Entry 8P3Z (electron microscopy, 3.46 A resolution); this record covers chains A and D of the 8 polymer chains in the assembly.

# Chain A (and D)
Name: Glutamate receptor 2
Organism: Rattus norvegicus
Notes: engineered mutation(s): F231A; chain D of this document is another copy of the same molecule, construct and numbering; everything in this record applies to it too
Reference sequence: P19491 (GRIA2_RAT), isoform P19491-2; residues -20 to 862 here correspond to UniProt positions 1-883 (UniProt number = residue number + 21)
Sequence (883 residues; numbered -20 to 862; the number before each row is that of its first residue; numbers below 1 keep their minus sign (Met-20 is residue -20)):
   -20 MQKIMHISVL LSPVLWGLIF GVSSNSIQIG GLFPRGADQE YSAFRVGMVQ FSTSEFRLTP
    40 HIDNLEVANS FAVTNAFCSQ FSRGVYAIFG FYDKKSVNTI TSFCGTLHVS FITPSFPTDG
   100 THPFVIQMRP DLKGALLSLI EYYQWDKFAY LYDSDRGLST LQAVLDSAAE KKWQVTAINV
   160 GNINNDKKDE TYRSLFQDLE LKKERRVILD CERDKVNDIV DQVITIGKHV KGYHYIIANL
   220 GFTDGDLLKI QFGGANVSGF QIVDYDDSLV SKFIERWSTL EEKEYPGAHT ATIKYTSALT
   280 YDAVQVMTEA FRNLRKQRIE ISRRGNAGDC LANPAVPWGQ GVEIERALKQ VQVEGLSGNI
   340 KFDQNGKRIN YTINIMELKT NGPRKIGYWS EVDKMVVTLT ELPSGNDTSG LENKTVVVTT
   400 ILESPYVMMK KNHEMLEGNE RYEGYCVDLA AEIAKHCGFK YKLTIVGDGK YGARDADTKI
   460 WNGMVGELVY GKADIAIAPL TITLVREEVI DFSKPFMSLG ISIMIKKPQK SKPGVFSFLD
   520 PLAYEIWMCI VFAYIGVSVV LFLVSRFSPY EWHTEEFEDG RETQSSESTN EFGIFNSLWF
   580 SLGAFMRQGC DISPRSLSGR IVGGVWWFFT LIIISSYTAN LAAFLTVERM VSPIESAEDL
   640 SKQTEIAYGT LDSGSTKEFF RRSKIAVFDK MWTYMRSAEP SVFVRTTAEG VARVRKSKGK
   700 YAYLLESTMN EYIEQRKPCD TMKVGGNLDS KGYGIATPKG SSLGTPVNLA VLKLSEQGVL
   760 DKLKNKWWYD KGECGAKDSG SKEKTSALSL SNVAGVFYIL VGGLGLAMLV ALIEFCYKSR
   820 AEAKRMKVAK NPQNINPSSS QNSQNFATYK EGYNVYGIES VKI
Disordered / not traced: -20 to 392, 507-510, 552-568, 630-632, 774-784, 824-862 (chain D: -20 to 392, 507-510, 552-568, 628-634, 774-783, 824-862)
Construct notes: conflict Arg586 (Gln607 in P19491), Ser754 (Asn775 in P19491), Val758 (Leu779 in P19491)
UniProt features mapped onto this chain:
  - region: Ala846 to Gly856 (Required for interaction with IQSEC1)
  - binding site (L-glutamate): Pro478, Thr480, Arg485, Ser654, Thr655, Glu705
  - site: Arg453 (Interaction with the cone snail toxin Con-ikot-ikot), Ile633 (Crucial to convey clamshell closure to channel opening), Arg660 (Interaction with the cone snail toxin Con-ikot-ikot), Lys752 (Interaction with the cone snail toxin Con-ikot-ikot)
  - modified residue: Ser662 (Phosphoserine), Ser696 (Phosphoserine), Ser839 (Phosphoserine), Ser842 (Phosphoserine), Tyr855 (Phosphotyrosine), Ser859 (Phosphoserine)
  - lipidation (S-palmitoyl cysteine): Cys589, Cys815
  - glycosylation (N-linked (GlcNAc...) asparagine): Asn235, Asn349, Asn385, Asn392
Disulfides: Cys718-Cys773
From the paper describing this entry:
  - mutagenesis - F231A: decreased signaling

# Chain A / chain D interface
Pairs across the interface - 75 pairs, chain A then chain D:
  Thr482(A) - Glu755(D)  hydrogen bond
  Leu483(A) - Leu751(D)
  Leu483(A) - Lys752(D)
  Leu483(A) - Glu755(D)  hydrogen bond (backbone-side chain)
  Glu486(A) - Lys493(D)  salt bridge
  Glu486(A) - Leu751(D)
  Lys493(A) - Lys493(D)
  Phe517(A) - Phe607(D)  hydrophobic
  Phe517(A) - Ile611(D)  hydrophobic
  Phe574(A) - Leu596(D)  hydrophobic
  Phe574(A) - Arg599(D)
  Asn575(A) - Arg599(D)  hydrogen bond
  Trp578(A) - Ser592(D)
  Trp578(A) - Arg599(D)
  Trp578(A) - Trp606(D)  hydrophobic
  Gly582(A) - Trp606(D)
  Met585(A) - Arg586(D)
  Met585(A) - Trp606(D)  hydrophobic
  Met585(A) - Phe607(D)  hydrophobic
  Arg586(A) - Arg586(D)
  Gln587(A) - Ala583(D)  hydrogen bond (side chain-backbone)
  Gln587(A) - Arg586(D)
  Gln587(A) - Trp606(D)
  Gln587(A) - Thr609(D)
  Asp590(A) - Ser592(D)  hydrogen bond
  Asp590(A) - Arg599(D)  salt bridge
  Ile613(A) - Leu610(D)  hydrophobic
  Tyr616(A) - Ile611(D)
  Thr617(A) - Ser614(D)
  Leu620(A) - Ser615(D)
  Leu620(A) - Ala618(D)  hydrophobic
  Ala621(A) - Ala618(D)  hydrophobic
  Leu624(A) - Asn619(D)
  Thr625(A) - Val626(D)
  Arg628(A) - Val626(D)
  Arg661(A) - Glu755(D)
  Glu755(A) - Thr482(D)  hydrogen bond
  Glu755(A) - Leu483(D)
  Ser785(A) - Asn619(D)  hydrogen bond (backbone-side chain)
  Ser785(A) - Phe623(D)
  Ala786(A) - Asp519(D)
  Ala786(A) - Asn619(D)
  Ala786(A) - Phe623(D)
  Leu787(A) - Pro520(D)
  Leu787(A) - Leu521(D)  hydrophobic
  Leu787(A) - Ala522(D)  hydrogen bond (backbone-backbone)
  Leu787(A) - Ile525(D)
  Leu787(A) - Ser615(D)
  Leu787(A) - Asn619(D)
  Ser788(A) - Ile525(D)
  Leu789(A) - Ile525(D)  hydrophobic
  Val792(A) - Ile525(D)  hydrophobic
  Val795(A) - Phe608(D)  hydrophobic
  Phe796(A) - Cys528(D)
  Phe796(A) - Phe608(D)  hydrophobic
  Leu799(A) - Ala532(D)  hydrophobic
  Leu799(A) - Val536(D)  hydrophobic
  Leu799(A) - Val604(D)  hydrophobic
  Leu799(A) - Trp605(D)  hydrophobic
  Gly802(A) - Ile600(D)
  Leu803(A) - Val536(D)  hydrophobic
  Leu803(A) - Val601(D)  hydrophobic
  Ala806(A) - Ser597(D)  hydrogen bond (backbone-side chain)
  Ala806(A) - Val601(D)  hydrophobic
  Met807(A) - Val539(D)  hydrophobic
  Met807(A) - Leu542(D)  hydrophobic
  Val809(A) - Leu596(D)  hydrophobic
  Val809(A) - Ser597(D)
  Ala810(A) - Phe546(D)
  Ala810(A) - Ser597(D)  hydrogen bond (backbone-side chain)
  Leu811(A) - Phe546(D)  hydrophobic
  Phe814(A) - Phe546(D)  hydrophobic
  Phe814(A) - Pro548(D)
  Phe814(A) - Tyr549(D)  hydrophobic
  Ser818(A) - Tyr549(D)  hydrogen bond
Other interface residues (no listed pair), chain A (51 interface residues in all): Ser492, Leu581, Lys663, Ile664, Leu751, Lys752, Gln756, Ile798, Leu805, Lys817
Other interface residues (no listed pair), chain D (58 interface residues in all): Glu486, Ile529, Gly535, Val543, Ser547, Gln587, Cys589, Pro593, Arg594, Gly602, Gly603, Ile612, Ala622, Thr625, Arg661, Lys663, Gln756

# In short
The interface between chain A and chain D involves 51 residues on one side and 58 on the other, with 11
hydrogen bonds and 2 salt bridges. Polar pairs include Glu486(A)-Lys493(D), Asp590(A)-Arg599(D) and
Thr482(A)-Glu755(D). UniProt lists 6 L-glutamate-binding residues on chain A. The paper reports that F231A of
chain A reduces signaling.
Both chains are Glutamate receptor 2 (Rattus norvegicus). Entry 8P3Z (Homomeric GluA2 flip R/G-edited
Q/R-edited F231A mutant in tandem with TARP gamma-2, desensitized conformation 2) was determined by electron
microscopy, deposited together with 8C1P, 8C1Q, 8C1R, 8C1S, 8C2H, 8C2I and 9 further entries.
